PDB entry 6FHS | electron microscopy, 3.75 A resolution | chains C and H of the 10 polymer chains in the assembly

Chain C:
Molecule: RuvB-like helicase
From: Chaetomium thermophilum var. thermophilum DSM 1495
Notes: EC 3.6.4.12
UniProt: G0RYI5 (G0RYI5_CHATD); residue numbers follow UniProt; this construct covers 1-462
Amino-acid sequence (462 residues; row label = number of the first residue in the row):
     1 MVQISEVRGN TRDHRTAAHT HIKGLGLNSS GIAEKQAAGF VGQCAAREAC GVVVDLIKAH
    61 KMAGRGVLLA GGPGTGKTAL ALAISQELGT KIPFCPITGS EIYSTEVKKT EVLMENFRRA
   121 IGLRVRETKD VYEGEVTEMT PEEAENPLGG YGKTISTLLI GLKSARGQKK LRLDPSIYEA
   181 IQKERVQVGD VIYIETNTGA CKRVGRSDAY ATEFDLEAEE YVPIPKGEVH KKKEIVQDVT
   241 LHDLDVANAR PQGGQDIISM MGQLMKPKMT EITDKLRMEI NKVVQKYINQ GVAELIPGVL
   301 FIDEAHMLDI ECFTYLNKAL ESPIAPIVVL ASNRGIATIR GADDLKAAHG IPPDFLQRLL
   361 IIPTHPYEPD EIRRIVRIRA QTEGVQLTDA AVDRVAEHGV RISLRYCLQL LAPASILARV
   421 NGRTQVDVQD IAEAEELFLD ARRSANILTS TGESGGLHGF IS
Disordered / not traced: 1-3
Ligand contacts: ADP (adenosine-5'-diphosphate): Ala18, His19, His21, Gly39, Phe40, Val41, Gln43, Gly72, Pro73, Gly74, Thr75, Gly76, Lys77, Thr78, Ala79, Tyr367, Ile375, Leu404, Arg405, Leu408

Chain H:
Molecule: les2
From: Chaetomium thermophilum var. thermophilum DSM 1495
UniProt: G0RY01 (G0RY01_CHATD); numbering as in UniProt (aligned over 1-491)
Amino-acid sequence (491 residues; row label = number of the first residue in the row):
     1 MSTRPRRHAA QRASQAITDL ADRDRESDHS HGPISSRMSS FNSSSRSRLP GKGIASVSRS
    61 EAGGASDPEH IHLTVKLPSS KLRQATSSSG IKKAGSVGSS SSSSGGGKAA VKRARGGKRS
   121 RVLESSEEEE EENEVEVLGD EDEEEEEEED EIEVREGEGY DEDEEDVEDE DEEMQDLGEE
   181 DADGEDDEMD VDAEGEEDAD GDVNMDAGVV GARATTVRAV PPAIKVTKPP KESPSNGKAA
   241 TASKANDNAV PVKRPAPDSD DESLSSLESE PEEEVNVAGG EDAEGEDDDA EGEVDAEGEE
   301 EEEEEEIEVA DEDAEGEDVE QDEDEDEEEE DDDDEMISRA QTPDMSRLTA RQRARLGEAS
   361 GEYLKLSDEV QSKKHFTAEE LSMRRAEMAR RRRNLSEKRN EEIKMETVNK LLKKQAPRTT
   421 RRAAQAAAAA EEAEEAAKQP KRPDPMMIRW VNNKMGSVVA VPEELLGTHA GVVFGAGPGK
   481 GLPAGKMVEE V
Disordered / not traced: 1-442, 479-491

Chain C / chain H interface:
Residue-residue contacts (29):
  Pro141(C) with Phe474(H)
  Ala144(C) with Val458(H), hydrophobic
  Leu148(C) with Val451(H), hydrophobic; Ala460(H), hydrophobic
  Tyr151(C) with Arg449(H), hydrogen bond; Ala460(H), hydrophobic; Val461(H); Pro462(H)
  Gly152(C) with Val461(H), hydrogen bond (backbone-backbone)
  Lys153(C) with Val459(H); Ala460(H); Val461(H), hydrogen bond (backbone-backbone); Leu466(H)
  Thr154(C) with Val459(H)
  Ile155(C) with Val458(H); Val459(H), hydrogen bond (backbone-backbone); Phe474(H)
  Ser156(C) with Ser457(H); Val458(H)
  Asp174(C) with Trp450(H); Ser457(H), hydrogen bond
  Pro175(C) with Ser457(H); Val459(H), hydrophobic
  Tyr178(C) with Ile448(H); Phe474(H), hydrophobic
  Ile181(C) with Val473(H), hydrophobic
  Gln182(C) with Ala470(H), hydrogen bond (side chain-backbone); Val473(H); Phe474(H)
Also at the interface, not in a pair above, chain C (17 interface residues in all): Gly150, Leu158, Ser176
Also at the interface, not in a pair above, chain H (17 interface residues in all): Pro443, Asp444, Glu463

In short:
The chain C/chain H interface involves 17 residues from each chain, with 6 hydrogen bonds. Polar contacts
include Tyr151(C)-Arg449(H), Asp174(C)-Ser457(H) and Gln182(C)-Ala470(H). Ligands of chain C: ADP.
Chain C is RuvB-like helicase and chain H is les2, both from Chaetomium thermophilum var. thermophilum DSM
1495; the structure, CryoEM Structure of INO80core, was determined by electron microscopy (same publication as
6FML).
